PDB entry 4QWD | X-ray diffraction, 2.05 A resolution | chains A and D of the 3 polymer chains in the assembly

== Chain A ==
Molecule: DNA polymerase IV
From: Sulfolobus solfataricus
Notes: EC 2.7.7.7; fragment: Dpo4
UniProt: Q97W02 (DPO4_SULSO); residues 1-341 here = UniProt positions 1-341
Chain sequence (349 residues; each row starts with the number of its first residue):
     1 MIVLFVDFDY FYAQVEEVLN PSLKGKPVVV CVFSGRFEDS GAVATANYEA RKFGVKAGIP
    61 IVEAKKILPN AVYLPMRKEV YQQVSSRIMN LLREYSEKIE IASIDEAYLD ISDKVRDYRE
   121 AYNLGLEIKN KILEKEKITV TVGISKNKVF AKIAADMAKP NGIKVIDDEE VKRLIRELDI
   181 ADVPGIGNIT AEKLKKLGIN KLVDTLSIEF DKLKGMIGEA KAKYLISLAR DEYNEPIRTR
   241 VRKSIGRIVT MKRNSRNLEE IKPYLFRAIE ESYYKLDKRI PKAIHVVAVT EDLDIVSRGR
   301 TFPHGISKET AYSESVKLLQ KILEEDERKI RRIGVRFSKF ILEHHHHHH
Not modelled in the structure: 342-349
Sequence notes: expression tag (342-349)
Ion coordination: Ca2+ site 1: Asp-7, Asp-105, Glu-106 (together with 3TT); Ca2+ site 2: Asp-7, Phe-8, Asp-105 (together with 3TT); Ca2+ site 3 near Glu-127 (its only coordinating residue here); Ca2+ site 4: Ala-181, Ile-186
Small-molecule neighbours: 3TT ([[[[(2R,5S)-5-(4-azanyl-2-oxidanylidene-pyrimidin-1-yl)-1,3-oxathiolan-2-yl]methoxy-oxidanyl-phosphoryl]oxy-oxidanyl-phosphoryl]amino]phosphonic acid): Asp-7, Phe-8, Asp-9, Tyr-10, Phe-11, Tyr-12, Ala-44, Thr-45, Ala-46, Arg-51, Ala-57, Gly-58, Ile-104, Asp-105, Lys-159
Curated features (UniProtKB/Swiss-Prot):
  - active site: Glu-106
  - binding site (Mg(2+)): Asp-7, Asp-105
  - site: Tyr-12 (Substrate discrimination)
  - mutagenesis: Asp-105 to Glu-106 (Loss of function)
What the authors report for this chain:
  - binding site for 3TT: Tyr-12

== Chain D ==
Molecule: 16-nt DNA strand
Sequence (16 nucleotides; numbered 3 to 18; the number before each row is that of its first residue):
     3 CAGGAGTCCT GTAGCC

== Chain A / chain D interface ==
Contacting residue pairs - 38 pairs, chain A then chain D:
  Val-32(A) / DG5(D)  base contact
  Val-32(A) / DG6(D)  sugar contact
  Phe-37(A) / DA4(D)  phosphate contact
  Ser-40(A) / DA4(D)  phosphate contact
  Gly-41(A) / DA4(D)  hydrogen bond to the phosphate
  Gly-41(A) / DG5(D)  sugar contact
  Ala-42(A) / DG5(D)  sugar contact
  Ala-44(A) / DG5(D)  base contact
  Gly-58(A) / DG5(D)  base contact
  Pro-60(A) / DC3(D)  base contact
  Val-62(A) / DC3(D)  sugar contact
  Lys-78(A) / DA7(D)  sugar contact
  Gly-218(A) / DT12(D)  phosphate contact
  Glu-219(A) / DT12(D)  hydrogen bond to the phosphate
  Ala-220(A) / DC11(D)  phosphate contact
  Ala-220(A) / DT12(D)  hydrogen bond to the phosphate
  Arg-242(A) / DG8(D)  salt bridge to the phosphate
  Arg-242(A) / DT9(D)  phosphate contact
  Lys-243(A) / DT9(D)  hydrogen bond to the phosphate
  Lys-243(A) / DC10(D)  salt bridge to the phosphate
  Ser-244(A) / DG8(D)  sugar contact
  Ser-244(A) / DT9(D)  hydrogen bond to the phosphate
  Ile-245(A) / DG8(D)  phosphate contact
  Gly-246(A) / DG8(D)  hydrogen bond to the phosphate
  Arg-247(A) / DA7(D)  salt bridge to the phosphate
  Ile-248(A) / DG6(D)  phosphate contact
  Ile-248(A) / DA7(D)  hydrogen bond to the phosphate
  Val-249(A) / DG6(D)  phosphate contact
  Thr-250(A) / DG5(D)  phosphate contact
  Thr-250(A) / DG6(D)  hydrogen bond to the phosphate
  Lys-275(A) / DA7(D)  salt bridge to the phosphate
  Leu-293(A) / DA4(D)  sugar contact
  Arg-331(A) / DA4(D)  sugar contact
  Arg-331(A) / DG5(D)  salt bridge to the phosphate
  Arg-332(A) / DG5(D)  salt bridge to the phosphate
  Arg-332(A) / DG6(D)  salt bridge to the phosphate
  Arg-336(A) / DA7(D)  sugar contact
  Arg-336(A) / DG8(D)  salt bridge to the phosphate
Interface residues without a listed pair, chain A (34 interface residues in all): Ser-34, Asp-39, Val-43, Met-76, Lys-221, Arg-240, Val-241

== In short ==
34 residues of chain A face 10 of chain D across their interface; the contacts include 8 hydrogen bonds and 8
salt bridges. Polar pairs include Gly-41(A)/DA4(D), Glu-219(A)/DT12(D) and Ala-220(A)/DT12(D). Chain A binds
compound 3TT. From the paper: a binding site for 3TT at Tyr-12(A).
Chain A is DNA polymerase IV (Sulfolobus solfataricus) and chain D is a 16-nt DNA strand; the structure,
TERNARY CRYSTAL STRUCTURES of A Y-FAMILY DNA POLYMERASE DPO4 FROM SULFOLOBUS SOLFATARICUS IN COMPLEX WITH DNA
..., was determined by X-ray diffraction, deposited together with 4QW8, 4QW9, 4QWA, 4QWB, 4QWC and 4QWE.
